9K09 - chains i and j of the 48 polymer chains in the assembly; structure by electron microscopy, 2.60 A resolution.

Chain i (and j):
Molecule: Tail tubular protein A
Source organism: Anabaena phage A-4L
Notes: chain j of this document is another copy of the same molecule, construct and numbering; everything in this record applies to it too
Reference sequence: A0A059PY25 (A0A059PY25_9CAUD); residue numbers follow UniProt; this construct covers 1-217
Amino-acid sequence (217 residues; each row starts with the number of its first residue):
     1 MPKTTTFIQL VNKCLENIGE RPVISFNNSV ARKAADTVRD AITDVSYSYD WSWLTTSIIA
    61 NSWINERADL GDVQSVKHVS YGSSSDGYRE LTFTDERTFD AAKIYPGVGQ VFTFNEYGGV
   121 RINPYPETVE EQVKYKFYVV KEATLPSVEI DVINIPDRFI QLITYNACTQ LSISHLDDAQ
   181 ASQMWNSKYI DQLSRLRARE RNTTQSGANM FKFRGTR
Disordered / not traced: 1

How chain i and chain j interact:
Pairs across the interface (64):
  Ser-29(i) / Glu-16(j)
  Arg-32(i) / Glu-16(j)  salt bridge
  Arg-32(i) / Pro-22(j)
  Lys-33(i) / Glu-16(j)  hydrogen bond (backbone-side chain)
  Asp-36(i) / Glu-16(j)
  Asp-40(i) / Gln-161(j)
  Asp-40(i) / Tyr-165(j)
  Thr-43(i) / Gln-161(j)
  Asp-44(i) / Gln-192(j)  hydrogen bond
  Asp-44(i) / Arg-195(j)  salt bridge
  Ser-46(i) / Arg-199(j)
  Tyr-47(i) / Arg-158(j)  hydrogen bond
  Tyr-47(i) / Gln-161(j)
  Tyr-47(i) / Gln-192(j)
  Tyr-47(i) / Arg-195(j)
  Tyr-47(i) / Leu-196(j)  hydrophobic
  Tyr-47(i) / Arg-199(j)  hydrogen bond (backbone-side chain)
  Ser-48(i) / Arg-195(j)
  Tyr-49(i) / Arg-199(j)  hydrogen bond (backbone-side chain)
  Asp-50(i) / Arg-199(j)  salt bridge
  Asp-72(i) / Pro-2(j)
  Val-73(i) / Arg-158(j)  hydrogen bond (backbone-side chain)
  Gln-74(i) / Arg-158(j)
  Gln-74(i) / Arg-199(j)  hydrogen bond
  Gln-74(i) / Glu-200(j)
  Ser-75(i) / Glu-200(j)
  Val-76(i) / Thr-204(j)
  Lys-77(i) / Thr-204(j)
  His-78(i) / Ser-206(j)
  Phe-93(i) / Asn-202(j)
  Phe-93(i) / Thr-203(j)
  Phe-93(i) / Thr-204(j)
  Asp-95(i) / Lys-212(j)  salt bridge
  Glu-96(i) / Ser-57(j)  hydrogen bond
  Glu-96(i) / Tyr-138(j)
  Arg-97(i) / His-78(j)  hydrogen bond
  Thr-98(i) / Lys-212(j)  hydrogen bond
  Asp-100(i) / Gly-87(j)
  Asp-100(i) / Tyr-88(j)  hydrogen bond (backbone-backbone)
  Asp-100(i) / Lys-136(j)
  Asp-100(i) / Tyr-138(j)  hydrogen bond
  Ala-101(i) / Gly-87(j)
  Ala-101(i) / Tyr-88(j)
  Ala-102(i) / Gly-87(j)
  Lys-103(i) / Ser-84(j)
  Lys-103(i) / Ser-85(j)
  Ile-104(i) / Ser-84(j)  hydrogen bond (backbone-backbone)
  Phe-114(i) / Asn-202(j)
  Phe-114(i) / Thr-204(j)
  Glu-116(i) / Ser-52(j)
  Glu-116(i) / Thr-55(j)
  Tyr-117(i) / Ser-52(j)
  Tyr-117(i) / Pro-156(j)
  Tyr-117(i) / Arg-158(j)  hydrogen bond
  Asn-166(i) / Lys-188(j)
  Gln-170(i) / Tyr-165(j)  hydrogen bond
  Gln-170(i) / Lys-188(j)
  Ile-173(i) / Trp-185(j)
  Ile-173(i) / Lys-188(j)
  Ser-174(i) / Asn-17(j)
  Ser-174(i) / Trp-185(j)
  Asp-177(i) / Met-184(j)
  Ala-179(i) / Gln-180(j)
  Ala-179(i) / Met-184(j)  hydrophobic
Other interface residues (no listed pair), chain i (39 interface residues in all): Val-140
Other interface residues (no listed pair), chain j (38 interface residues in all): Lys-13, Trp-53, Glu-90, Phe-159, Asp-178, Gly-207

Summary:
The interface between chain i and chain j involves 39 residues on one side and 38 on the other, with 15
hydrogen bonds and 4 salt bridges. Polar pairs include Arg-32(i)/Glu-16(j), Asp-44(i)/Arg-195(j) and
Asp-50(i)/Arg-199(j).
Chain i and chain j are both Tail tubular protein A (Anabaena phage A-4L); the structure, Cyanophage A4
portal-tail complex, was determined by electron microscopy (same publication as 9JWB, 9K2V and 9K3A).
